Entry 7V0C (X-ray diffraction, 2.57 A resolution); this record covers chains C and J of the 6 polymer chains in the assembly.

== Chain C ==
Name: Cyclic GMP-AMP synthase
Source organism: Mus musculus
Notes: EC 2.7.7.86; fragment: catalytic domain
Reference sequence: Q8C6L5 (CGAS_MOUSE); residues 147-507 here = UniProt positions 147-507
Chain sequence (364 residues; numbered 144 to 507; the number before each row is that of its first residue):
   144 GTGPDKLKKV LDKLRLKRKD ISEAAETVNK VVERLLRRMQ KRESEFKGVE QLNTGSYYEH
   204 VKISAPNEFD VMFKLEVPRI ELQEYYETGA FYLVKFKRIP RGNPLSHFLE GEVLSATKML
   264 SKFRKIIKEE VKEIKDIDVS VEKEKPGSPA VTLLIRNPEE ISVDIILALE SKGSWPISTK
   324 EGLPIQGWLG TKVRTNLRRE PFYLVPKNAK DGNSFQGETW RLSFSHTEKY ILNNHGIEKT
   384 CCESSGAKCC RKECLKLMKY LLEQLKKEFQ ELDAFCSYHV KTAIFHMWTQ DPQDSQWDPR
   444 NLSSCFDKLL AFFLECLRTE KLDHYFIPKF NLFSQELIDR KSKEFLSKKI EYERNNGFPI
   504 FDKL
Unresolved in the structure: 144-148, 239-246, 253-255, 353-358, 507
Differences from the reference sequence: expression tag (144-146)
Bound ions: Mn2+ site 1: Glu211, Asp213, Asp307 (together with OKR); Mn2+ site 2: Glu211, Asp213 (together with OKR); Zn2+: His378, Cys384, Cys385, Cys392
Small-molecule neighbours: OKR ([[(2R,3R,4R,5R)-5-(2-azanyl-6-oxidanylidene-1H-purin-9-yl)-4-[[(2R,3S,4R,5R)-5-(2-azanyl-6-oxidanylidene-1H-purin-9-yl)-3,4-bis(oxidanyl)oxolan-2-yl]methoxy-oxidanyl-phosphoryl]oxy-3-oxidanyl-oxolan-2-yl]methoxy-oxidanyl-phosphoryl] phosphono hydrogen phosphate): Gly198, Ser199, Glu202, Lys205, Glu211, Asp213, Lys288, Lys350, Arg364, Lys402, Lys409, Phe418, Cys419, Ser420, Tyr421, Lys424
UniProt features mapped onto this chain:
  - region: Lys372 to Lys395 (DNA-binding)
  - motif: Leu154 to Leu159 (Nuclear export signal), Asp281 to Ser291 (Nuclear localization signal)
  - binding site (GTP): Thr197, Asp307, Arg364 to Glu371
  - binding site (ATP): Ser199, Glu371, Lys402, Ser420 to Lys424
  - binding site (Mg(2+)): Glu211, Asp213, Asp307
  - binding site (2',3'-cGAMP): Asp213, Gly290, Asp307, Lys350, Arg364 to Ser366
  - binding site (Zn(2+)): His378, Cys384, Cys385, Cys392
  - site: Arg241 (Arginine-anchor), Asp307, Ile308 (Cleavage)
  - modified residue: Lys156 (N6-lactoyllysine), Glu176 (PolyADP-ribosyl glutamic acid), Ser199 (Phosphoserine), Tyr201 (Phosphotyrosine), Glu272 (5-glutamyl polyglutamate), Ser291 (Phosphoserine), Glu302 (5-glutamyl glutamate), Lys372 (N6-acetyllysine), Lys382 (N6-acetyllysine), Lys402 (N6-acetyllysine), Ser420 (Phosphoserine), Lys491 (N6-methyllysine)
  - lipidation (S-palmitoyl cysteine): Cys392, Cys393, Cys459
  - cross-link (Glycyl lysine isopeptide (Lys-Gly)): Lys217 (interchain with G-Cter in SUMO), Lys271 (interchain with G-Cter in ubiquitin), Lys335 (interchain with G-Cter in SUMO), Lys372 (interchain with G-Cter in SUMO), Lys382 (interchain with G-Cter in SUMO), Lys399 (interchain with G-Cter in ubiquitin), Lys402 (interchain with G-Cter in ubiquitin), Lys409 (interchain with G-Cter in ubiquitin), Lys410 (interchain with G-Cter in ubiquitin), Lys464 (interchain with G-Cter in SUMO)

== Chain J ==
Molecule: Palindromic DNA18
Sequence (18 nucleotides; each row starts with the number of its first residue):
     1 ATCTGTACAT GTACAGAT

== Interface between chain C and chain J ==
Pairs across the interface (14; chain C residue first):
  Arg161(C) - DC8(J)  hydrogen bond to the base
  Arg161(C) - DA9(J)  sugar contact
  Ile164(C) - DT10(J)  sugar contact
  Ser165(C) - DA9(J)  phosphate contact
  Ser165(C) - DT10(J)  phosphate contact
  Ala168(C) - DT10(J)  phosphate contact
  Ala168(C) - DG11(J)  phosphate contact
  Asn172(C) - DG11(J)  hydrogen bond to the phosphate
  Asn196(C) - DT12(J)  hydrogen bond to the phosphate
  Tyr200(C) - DT10(J)  hydrogen bond to the phosphate
  Tyr200(C) - DG11(J)  hydrogen bond to the phosphate
  Tyr201(C) - DG11(J)  phosphate contact
  Tyr201(C) - DT12(J)  phosphate contact
  Lys372(C) - DT12(J)  salt bridge to the phosphate
Interface residues without a listed pair, chain C (10 interface residues in all): Lys151
Interface residues without a listed pair, chain J (7 interface residues in all): DT2, DA7

== Overview ==
10 residues of chain C face 7 of chain J across their interface, with 5 hydrogen bonds and 1 salt bridge.
Polar pairs include Arg161(C)-DC8(J), Asn172(C)-DG11(J) and Asn196(C)-DT12(J). Bound to chain C: compound OKR.
Chain C is Cyclic GMP-AMP synthase (Mus musculus) and chain J is Palindromic DNA18; the structure, Structure
of Ternary Complex of cGAS with dsDNA and Bound 5 -pppG(2 ,5 )pG, was determined by X-ray diffraction.
